Entry 1HNU (X-ray diffraction, 2.15 A resolution); this record covers chain A.

# Chain A
Protein: D3, D2-enoyl CoA isomerase ECI1
Source organism: Saccharomyces cerevisiae
Notes: EC 5.3.3.8
Reference sequence: Q05871 (ECI1_YEAST); residues 1-280 here = UniProt positions 1-280
Chain sequence (280 residues; numbered 1 to 280; the number before each row is that of its first residue):
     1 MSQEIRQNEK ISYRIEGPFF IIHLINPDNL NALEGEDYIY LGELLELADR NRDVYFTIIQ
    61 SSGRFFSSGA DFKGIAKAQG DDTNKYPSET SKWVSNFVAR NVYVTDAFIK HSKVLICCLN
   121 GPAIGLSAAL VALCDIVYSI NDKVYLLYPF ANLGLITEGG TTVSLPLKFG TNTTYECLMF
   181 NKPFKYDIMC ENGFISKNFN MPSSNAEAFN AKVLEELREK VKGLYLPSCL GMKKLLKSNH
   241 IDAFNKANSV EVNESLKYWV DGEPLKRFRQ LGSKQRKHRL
Not modelled in the structure: 1-7, 74-88, 271-280
Construct notes: engineered mutation _25
UniProt features mapped onto this chain:
  - motif: His278 to Leu280 (Microbody targeting signal)
  - active site: Glu158 (Proton donor/acceptor)
  - binding site (substrate): Ser68 to Phe72, Leu126
  - mutagenesis: Glu158 (E158A: Loss of activity)
Small-molecule neighbours:
  - perrhenate (REO), molecule 1: Ala70, Phe72, Phe97, Asn101, Gly125, Leu126, Phe150, Leu153, Glu158, Phe268
  - perrhenate (REO), molecule 2: Pro166, Leu167, Thr171, Tyr175, Leu236, Lys237, Asn239, His240

# Overview
Bound to chain A: perrhenate. From UniProt: active-site residue Glu158, 6 substrate-binding residues and one
mutagenesis site.
Chain A is D3, D2-enoyl CoA isomerase ECI1 (Saccharomyces cerevisiae); the structure, Crystal structure of
peroxisomal DELTA3-DELTA2-enoyl-CoA isomerase from saccharomyces cerevisiae, was determined by X-ray
diffraction together with 1HNO from the same study.
